Entry 7XUG (electron microscopy, 3.57 A resolution); this record covers chains J and K of the 8 polymer chains in the assembly.

== Chain J ==
Molecule: DNA-directed RNA polymerase subunit beta'
Source organism: Escherichia coli (strain K12)
Notes: EC 2.7.7.6
Reference sequence: P0A8T7 (RPOC_ECOLI); residues 1-1407 here = UniProt positions 1-1407
Sequence (1430 residues; numbered 1 to 1430; the number before each row is that of its first residue):
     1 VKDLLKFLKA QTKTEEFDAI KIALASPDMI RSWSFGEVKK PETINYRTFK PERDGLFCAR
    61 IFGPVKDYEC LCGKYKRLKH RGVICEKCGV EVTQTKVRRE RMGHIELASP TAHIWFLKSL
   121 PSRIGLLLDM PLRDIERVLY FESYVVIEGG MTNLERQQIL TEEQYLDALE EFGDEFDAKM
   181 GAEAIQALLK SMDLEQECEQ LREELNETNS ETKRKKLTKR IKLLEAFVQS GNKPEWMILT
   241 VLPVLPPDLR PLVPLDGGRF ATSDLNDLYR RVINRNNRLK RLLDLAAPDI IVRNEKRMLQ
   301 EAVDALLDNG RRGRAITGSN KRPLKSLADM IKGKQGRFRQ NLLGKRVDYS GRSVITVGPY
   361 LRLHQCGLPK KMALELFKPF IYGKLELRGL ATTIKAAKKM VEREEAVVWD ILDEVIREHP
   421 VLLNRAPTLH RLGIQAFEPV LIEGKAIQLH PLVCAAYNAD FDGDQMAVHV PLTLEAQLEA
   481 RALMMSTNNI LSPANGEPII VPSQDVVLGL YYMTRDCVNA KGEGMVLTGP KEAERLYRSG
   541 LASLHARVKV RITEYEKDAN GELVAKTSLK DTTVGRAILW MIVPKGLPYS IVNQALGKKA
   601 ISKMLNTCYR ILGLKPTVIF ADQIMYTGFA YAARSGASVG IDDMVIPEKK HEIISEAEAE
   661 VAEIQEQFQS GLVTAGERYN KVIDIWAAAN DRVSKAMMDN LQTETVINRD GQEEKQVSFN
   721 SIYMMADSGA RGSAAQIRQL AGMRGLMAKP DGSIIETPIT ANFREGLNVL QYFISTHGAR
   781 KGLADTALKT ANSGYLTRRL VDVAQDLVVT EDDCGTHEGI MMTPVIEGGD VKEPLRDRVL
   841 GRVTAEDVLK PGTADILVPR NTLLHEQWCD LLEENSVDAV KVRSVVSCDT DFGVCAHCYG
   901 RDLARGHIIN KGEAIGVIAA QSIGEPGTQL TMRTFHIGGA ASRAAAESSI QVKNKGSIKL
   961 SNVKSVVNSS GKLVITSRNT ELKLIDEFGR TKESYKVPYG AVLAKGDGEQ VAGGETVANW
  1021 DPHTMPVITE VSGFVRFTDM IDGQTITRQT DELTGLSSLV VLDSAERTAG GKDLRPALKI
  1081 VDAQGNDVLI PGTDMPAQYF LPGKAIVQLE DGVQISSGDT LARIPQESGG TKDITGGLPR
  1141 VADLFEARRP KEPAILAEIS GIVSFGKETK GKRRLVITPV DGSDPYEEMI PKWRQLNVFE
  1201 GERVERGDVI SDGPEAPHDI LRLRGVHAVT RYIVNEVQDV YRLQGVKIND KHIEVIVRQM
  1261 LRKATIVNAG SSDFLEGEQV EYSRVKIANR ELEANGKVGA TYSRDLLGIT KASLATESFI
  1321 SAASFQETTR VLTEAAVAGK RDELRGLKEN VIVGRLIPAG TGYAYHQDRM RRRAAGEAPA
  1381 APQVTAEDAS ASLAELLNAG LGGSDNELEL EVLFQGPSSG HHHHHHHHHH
Disordered / not traced: 1-15, 934-944, 1127-1134, 1374-1430
Construct notes: conflict Val1 (Met in P0A8T7); expression tag (1408-1430)
Metal / ion sites: Zn2+ site 1: Cys70, Cys72, Cys85, Cys88; Mg2+: Asp460, Asp462, Asp464 (shared with 1 residue of chain R); Zn2+ site 2: Cys814, Cys888, Cys895, Cys898
Curated features (UniProtKB/Swiss-Prot):
  - binding site (Zn(2+)): Cys70, Cys72, Cys85, Cys88, Cys814, Cys888, Cys895, Cys898
  - binding site (Mg(2+)): Asp460, Asp462, Asp464
  - modified residue: Lys983 (N6-acetyllysine)
  - mutagenesis: Gln504 (Q504P: Resistant to antibiotics salinamide A and B), Asn690 (N690D: Resistant to antibiotics salinamide A and B), Met697 (M697V: Resistant to antibiotics salinamide A and B), Ala735 (A735T: Resistant to antibiotics salinamide A and B), Arg738 (R738C/H/P/S: Resistant to antibiotics salinamide A and B), Ala748 (A748E: Resistant to antibiotics salinamide A and B), Pro758 (P758S/T: Resistant to antibiotics salinamide A and B), Phe763 (F763C: Resistant to antibiotics salinamide A and B), Ser775 (S775A: Resistant to antibiotics salinamide A and B), Ala779 (A779T/V: Resistant to antibiotics salinamide A and B), Arg780 (R780C: Resistant to antibiotics salinamide A and B), Gly782 (G782A/C: Resistant to antibiotics salinamide A and B), 1 further mutagenesis entry in UniProt

== Chain K ==
Molecule: DNA-directed RNA polymerase subunit omega
Source organism: Escherichia coli (strain K12)
Notes: EC 2.7.7.6
Reference sequence: P0A800 (RPOZ_ECOLI); residues 1-91 here = UniProt positions 1-91
Sequence (91 residues; row label = number of the first residue in the row):
     1 MARVTVQDAV EKIGNRFDLV LVAARRARQM QVGGKDPLVP EENDKTTVIA LREIEEGLIN
    61 NQILDVRERQ EQQEQEAAEL QAVTAIAEGR R
Disordered / not traced: 1-2, 82-91

== Interface between chain J and chain K ==
Residue-residue contacts - 33 pairs, chain J then chain K:
  His364(J) - Val4(K)
  Val415(J) - Lys45(K)
  Arg417(J) - Asn43(K)  hydrogen bond (side chain-backbone)
  Arg417(J) - Asp44(K)  salt bridge
  Glu418(J) - Asp44(K)
  Glu418(J) - Val48(K)
  His419(J) - Lys45(K)
  Leu474(J) - Ala27(K)  hydrophobic
  Leu474(J) - Arg28(K)
  Leu474(J) - Gln31(K)
  Glu475(J) - Ala24(K)
  Glu475(J) - Arg28(K)  salt bridge
  Leu478(J) - Ala23(K)  hydrophobic
  Leu478(J) - Thr47(K)
  Leu478(J) - Leu51(K)  hydrophobic
  Glu479(J) - Val20(K)
  Arg481(J) - Arg3(K)
  Arg481(J) - Leu51(K)
  Ala482(J) - Arg16(K)  hydrogen bond (backbone-side chain)
  Leu483(J) - Arg16(K)
  Leu483(J) - Phe17(K)  hydrophobic
  Leu483(J) - Val20(K)  hydrophobic
  Thr487(J) - Val4(K)
  Thr487(J) - Thr5(K)
  Asn488(J) - Arg16(K)
  Leu614(J) - Thr5(K)
  Lys615(J) - Arg3(K)
  Lys615(J) - Thr5(K)
  Arg905(J) - Arg16(K)
  Asn910(J) - Asn15(K)  hydrogen bond (side chain-backbone)
  Glu913(J) - Phe17(K)
  Gly1360(J) - Phe17(K)
  Ala1364(J) - Leu21(K)  hydrophobic
Other interface residues (no listed pair), chain J (27 interface residues in all): Glu414, Gln477, Met485, Lys911, Gly912, Thr1361
Other interface residues (no listed pair), chain K (23 interface residues in all): Val6, Gln7, Gly14, Thr46

== In short ==
27 residues of chain J face 23 of chain K across their interface; the contacts include 3 hydrogen bonds and 2
salt bridges. Polar contacts include Arg417(J)-Asp44(K), Glu475(J)-Arg28(K) and Arg417(J)-Asn43(K). From
UniProt: 8 Zn2+-binding residues, 3 Mg2+-binding residues and 13 mutagenesis sites on chain J.
Chain J is DNA-directed RNA polymerase subunit beta' and chain K is DNA-directed RNA polymerase subunit omega,
both from Escherichia coli (strain K12); the structure, cryo-EM structure of HK022 putRNA-less E.coli RNA
polymerase elongation complex, was determined by electron microscopy, deposited together with 7XUE and 7XUI.
